Entry 4V3C (X-ray diffraction, 1.84 A resolution); this record covers chain A.

Chain A:
Protein: Sialyltransferase
Organism: Pasteurella dagmatis
UniProt: K9UUI6 (K9UUI6_9PAST); numbering as in UniProt (aligned over 2-385)
Chain sequence (388 residues; numbered -2 to 385; the number before each row is that of its first residue; numbers below 1 keep their minus sign (Ser-2 is residue -2)):
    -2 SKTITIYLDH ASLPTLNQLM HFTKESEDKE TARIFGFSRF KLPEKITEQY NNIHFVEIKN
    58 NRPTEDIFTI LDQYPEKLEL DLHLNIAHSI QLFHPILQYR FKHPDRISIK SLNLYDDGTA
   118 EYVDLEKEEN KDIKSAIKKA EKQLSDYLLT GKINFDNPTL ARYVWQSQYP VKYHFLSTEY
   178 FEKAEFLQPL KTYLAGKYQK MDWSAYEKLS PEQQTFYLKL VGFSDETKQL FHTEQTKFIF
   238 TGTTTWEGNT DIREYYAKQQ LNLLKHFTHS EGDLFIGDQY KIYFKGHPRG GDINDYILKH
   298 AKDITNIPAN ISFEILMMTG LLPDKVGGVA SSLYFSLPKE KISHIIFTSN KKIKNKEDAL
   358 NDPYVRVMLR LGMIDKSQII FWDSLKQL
Construct notes: expression tag (-2 to 1); engineered mutation His7 (Pro in K9UUI6), Ala117 (Met in K9UUI6)
Small-molecule neighbours: cytidine-5'-monophosphate (C): Ser9, Leu10, Thr116, Thr238, Gly239, Lys282, Gly283, His284, Pro285, Arg286, Ile308, Ser309, Phe310, Glu311, Ala327, Ser328, Ser329, Leu330

In short:
Bound to chain A: cytidine-5'-monophosphate.
Chain A is Sialyltransferase (Pasteurella dagmatis); the structure, The structure of
alpha2,3-sialyltransferase variant 2 from Pasteurella dagmatis in complex with the donor product CMP, was
determined by X-ray diffraction, deposited together with 4V2U, 4V38, 4V39 and 4V3B.
